Entry 5TH0 (X-ray diffraction, 2.25 A resolution); this record covers chains A and E of the 6 polymer chains in the assembly.

Chain A (and E):
Name: Hemagglutinin HA1 chain
From: Influenza A virus
Notes: chain E of this document is another copy of the same molecule, construct and numbering; everything in this record applies to it too
UniProt: A0A0J9X252 (A0A0J9X252_9INFA); the construct lacks a stretch of the UniProt sequence and is renumbered around it, so the offset changes along the chain: 7-129 = UniProt 1-123; 130-158 = UniProt 125-153; 159-263 = UniProt 156-260; 265-276 = UniProt 261-272; 1 more segments
Sequence (323 residues; numbered 7 to 326 plus 4 insertion-coded residues; 1 number in that range is skipped by the numbering (no residue carries it; nothing is unmodelled there); the number before each row is that of its first residue; a row labelled like 158A-158B holds insertion residues (158A, then the next letters in order)):
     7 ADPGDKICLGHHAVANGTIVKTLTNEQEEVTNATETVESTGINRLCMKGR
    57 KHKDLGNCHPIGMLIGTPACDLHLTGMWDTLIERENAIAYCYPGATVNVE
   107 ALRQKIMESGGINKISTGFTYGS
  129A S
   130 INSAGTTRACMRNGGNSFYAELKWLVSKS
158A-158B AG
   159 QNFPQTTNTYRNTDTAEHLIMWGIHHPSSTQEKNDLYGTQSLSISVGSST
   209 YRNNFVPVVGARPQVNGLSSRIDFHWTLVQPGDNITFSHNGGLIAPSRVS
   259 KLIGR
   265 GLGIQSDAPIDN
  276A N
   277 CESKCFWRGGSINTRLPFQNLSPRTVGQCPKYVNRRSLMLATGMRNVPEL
Unresolved in the structure: 7-10, 326
Sequence notes: engineered mutation Ala158A (Lys154 in A0A0J9X252), Leu226 (Gln223 in A0A0J9X252), Ser228 (Gly225 in A0A0J9X252)
Cystine bridges: Cys52-Cys277, Cys64-Cys76, Cys97-Cys139, Cys281-Cys305
Covalent attachments: N-acetylglucosamine (NAG) linked to Asn38, Asn242
Reported in the primary citation:
  - mutagenesis - D193T: decreased binding to avian-type receptors
  - mutagenesis - D193T/Q226L/G228S: increased binding to human-type receptors
  - specificity-determining residues: Asp193 (proposed by the authors, not directly observed)
  - mutagenesis - Q226L/G228S, G228S: abolished binding to alpha2-3 sialosides
  - mutagenesis - Q226L/G228S: unchanged binding to human-type alpha2-6 receptors

Interface between chain A and chain E:
Contacting residue pairs (29; chain A residue first):
  Gln163(A) - Arg220(E)
  Thr165(A) - Arg220(E)
  Thr167(A) - Asn224(E)
  Ser203(A) - Val216(E)
  Ser203(A) - Val217(E)
  Ser203(A) - Leu226(E)
  Val204(A) - Leu226(E)
  Gly205(A) - Gly225(E)
  Gly205(A) - Leu226(E)
  Ser206(A) - Gly225(E)  hydrogen bond (backbone-backbone)
  Ser206(A) - Arg229(E)  hydrogen bond (backbone-side chain)
  Ser207(A) - Arg229(E)  hydrogen bond (backbone-side chain)
  Thr208(A) - Arg229(E)
  Arg210(A) - His184(E)
  Arg210(A) - Pro185(E)  hydrogen bond (side chain-backbone)
  Arg210(A) - Val216(E)  hydrogen bond (side chain-backbone)
  Arg210(A) - Gly218(E)
  Arg210(A) - Gly225(E)
  Arg210(A) - Leu226(E)
  Arg210(A) - Ser227(E)  hydrogen bond (side chain-backbone)
  Asn211(A) - Val216(E)
  Asn212(A) - Val216(E)
  Asn242(A) - Val223(E)  hydrogen bond (side chain-backbone)
  Asn242(A) - Gly225(E)
  Thr244(A) - Asn224(E)
  Thr244(A) - Gly225(E)  hydrogen bond (side chain-backbone)
  Thr244(A) - Leu226(E)
  Ser246(A) - Ala219(E)
  Ser246(A) - Leu226(E)
Other interface residues (no listed pair), chain A (18 interface residues in all): Tyr209, Ile243, Phe245
Other interface residues (no listed pair), chain E (14 interface residues in all): Ser228

Summary:
Chain A and chain E form an interface of 18 and 14 residues respectively, with 8 hydrogen bonds. Polar
contacts include Ser206(A)-Arg229(E), Ser207(A)-Arg229(E) and Arg210(A)-Pro185(E). Covalently linked
N-acetylglucosamine: at Asn38(A) and Asn242(A). From the paper: Q226L/G228S and G228S of chain A abolish
binding to alpha2-3 sialosides; the specificity determinant Asp193(A); 4 substitutions were tested in all.
Chain A and chain E are both Hemagglutinin HA1 chain (Influenza A virus); the structure, Crystal structure of
H10 hemagglutinin mutant (K158aA-Q226L-G228S) from Jiangxi-Donghu (2013) H10N8 influenza virus, was determined
by X-ray diffraction, deposited together with 5TGO, 5TGU, 5TGV, 5TH1, 5THB, 5THC and 5THF.
